4X62 - chains A and D of the 23 polymer chains in the assembly; structure by X-ray diffraction, 3.45 A resolution.

== Chain A ==
Molecule: 16S rRNA
Source organism: Thermus thermophilus HB8
Sequence (1522 nucleotides; row label = number of the first residue in the row; note: 42 numbers in that range are skipped by the numbering (no residue carries them; nothing is unmodelled there); a row labelled like 190A-190L holds insertion residues (190A, then the next letters in order); numbering starts at 0):
     0 UUUGUUGGAG AGUUUGAUCC UGGCUCAGGG UGAACGCUGG CGGCGUGCCU AAGACAUGCA
    60 AGUCGUGCGG G
    73 CCGCGGGGUU UU
    88 ACUCCG
    95 UGGUC
   101 AGCGGCGGAC GGGUGAGUAA CGCGUGGGU
  129A G
   130 ACCUACCCGG AAGAGGGGGA CAACCCGGGG AAACUCGGGC UAAUCCCCCA UGUGGACCCG
   190 C
190A-190L CCCUUGGGGUGU
   191 GUCCAAAGGG CUUU
   216 GCCCGCUUCC GGAUGGGCCC GCGUCCCAUC AGCUAGUUGG UGGGGUAAUG GCCCACCAAG
   276 GCGACGACGG GUAGCCGGUC UGAGAGGAUG GCCGGCCACA GGGGCACUGA GACACGGGCC
   336 CCACUCCUAC GGGAGGCAGC AGUUAGGAAU CUUCCGCAAU GGGCGCAAGC CUGACGGAGC
   396 GACGCCGCUU GGAGGAAGAA GCCCUUCGGG GUGUAAACUC CUGAA
   442 CCCGGGACGA AACCCCCGAC GA
   474 GGGGACUGAC GGUACCGGG
   494 GUAAUAGCGC CGGCCAACUC CGUGCCAGCA GCCGCGGUAA UACGGAGGGC GCGAGCGUUA
   554 CCCGGAUUCA CUGGGCGUAA AGGGCGUGUA GGCGGCCUGG GGCGUCCCAU GUGAAAGACC
   614 ACGGCUCAAC CGUGGGGGAG CGUGGGAUAC GCUCAGGCUA GACGGUGGGA GAGGGUGGUG
   674 GAAUUCCCGG AGUAGCGGUG AAAUGCGCAG AUACCGGGAG GAACGCCGAU GGCGAAGGCA
   734 GCCACCUGGU CCACCCGUGA CGCUGAGGCG CGAAAGCGUG GGGAGCAAAC CGGAUUAGAU
   794 ACCCGGGUAG UCCACGCCCU AAACGAUGCG CGCUAGGUCU CUGGGUCU
   848 CCUGGGGGCC GAAGCUAACG CGUUAAGCGC GCCGCCUGGG GAGUACGGCC GCAAGGCUGA
   908 AACUCAAAGG AAUUGACGGG GGCCCGCACA AGCGGUGGAG CAUGUGGUUU AAUUCGAAGX
   968 AACGCGAAGA ACCUUACCAG GCCUUGACAU GCUAGG
 1003A G
  1004 AACCCGGGUG AAAGCCUGGG GUGCCCC
1030A-1030D GCGA
  1031 GGGGAGCCCU AGCACAGGUG CUGCAUGGCC GUCGUCAGCU CGUGCCGUGA GGUGUUGGGU
  1091 UAAGUCCCGC AACGAGCGCA ACCCCCGCCG UUAGUUGCCA GCGGUUCGGC CGGGCACUCU
  1151 AACGGGACUG CCCGCGAAA
  1171 GCGGGAGGAA GGAGGGGACG ACGUCUGGUC AGCAUGGCCC UUACGGCCUG GGCGACACAC
  1231 GUGCUACAAU GCCCACUACA AAGCGAUGCC ACCCGGCAAC GGGGAGCUAA UCGCAAAAAG
  1291 GUGGGCCCAG UUCGGAUUGG GGUCUGCAAC CCGACCCCAU GAAGCCGGAA UCGCUAGUAA
  1351 UCGCGGAUCA G
 1361A C
  1362 CAUGCCGCGG UGAAUACGUU CCCGGGCCUU GUACACACXG CCXGUXACGC CAUGGGAGCG
  1422 GGCUCUACCC GAAGUCGCCG GG
  1446 AGCCUACGGG
  1459 CAGGCGCCGA GGGUAGGGCC CGUGACUGGG GCGAAGUCGU AACAAGGUAG CUGUACCGGA
  1519 AGGUGCGGCU GGAUCCACUC CUUUCU
Disordered / not traced: 0-4, 1534-1538
Differences from the reference sequence: conflict C1534 (A132811 in 55771382), A1535 (C132812 in 55771382)
Modified positions: PSU (pseudouridine-5'-monophosphate) at position 516, 7MG (7N-methyl-8-hydroguanosine-5'-monophosphate) at position 527, M2G (N2-dimethylguanosine-5'-monophosphate) at position 966, 5MC (5-methylcytidine-5'-monophosphate) at position 967, 2MG (2N-methylguanosine-5'-monophosphate) at position 1207, 5MC (5-methylcytidine-5'-monophosphate) at position 1400, 4OC (4n,o2'-methylcytidine-5'-monophosphate) at position 1402, 5MC (5-methylcytidine-5'-monophosphate) at position 1404, 5MC (5-methylcytidine-5'-monophosphate) at position 1407, UR3 (3-methyluridine-5'-monophoshate) at position 1498, MA6 (6N-dimethyladenosine-5'-monophoshate) at position 1518, MA6 (6N-dimethyladenosine-5'-monophoshate) at position 1519, PSU (pseudouridine-5'-monophosphate) at position 1540, PSU (pseudouridine-5'-monophosphate) at position 1541
Bound ions: Mg2+ site 1 near U5 (its only coordinating residue here); K+ site 1 near U14 (its only coordinating residue here); Mg2+ site 2: G15, U920; Mg2+ site 3 near G21 (its only coordinating residue here); Mg2+ site 4 near G28 (its only coordinating residue here); Mg2+ site 5 near U37 (its only coordinating residue here); Mg2+ site 6 near C48 (its only coordinating residue here); Mg2+ site 7 near A53 (its only coordinating residue here); Mg2+ site 8: G61, U62; Mg2+ site 9: G70, U98; Mg2+ site 10: U83, C1543; Mg2+ site 11 near G107 (its only coordinating residue here); 94 more Mg2+ sites not listed; 13 more K+ sites not listed
Ligand contacts:
  - paromomycin (PAR), molecule 1: G31, C47, C48, A50, A51, G52, A53, G113, U114, G115, A353, C355, A356, U358, U359, A360, G361, U365, C366
  - paromomycin (PAR), molecule 2: G567, G568, C569, G575, G821, C822, C862, U863, G874, C875
  - paromomycin (PAR), molecule 3: G610, A611, C613, A614, A622, C623, C624, G625, U626
  - paromomycin (PAR), molecule 4: G661, G662, A663, G664, A665, G666, G667, U740, G741, G742, U743
  - paromomycin (PAR), molecule 5: U669, G670, G671, U672, G673, G714, A715, A716, C717, G734, C735, C805, C806
  - paromomycin (PAR), molecule 6: 5MC_1404, G1405, U1406, 5MC_1407, A1408, C1409, G1489, C1490, G1491, A1492, A1493, G1494, U1495, C1496

== Chain D ==
Molecule: 30S ribosomal protein S4
Source organism: Thermus thermophilus (strain HB8 / ATCC 27634 / DSM 579)
UniProt: P80373 (RS4_THET8); numbering as in UniProt (aligned over 2-209)
Amino-acid sequence (208 residues; numbered 2 to 209; the number before each row is that of its first residue):
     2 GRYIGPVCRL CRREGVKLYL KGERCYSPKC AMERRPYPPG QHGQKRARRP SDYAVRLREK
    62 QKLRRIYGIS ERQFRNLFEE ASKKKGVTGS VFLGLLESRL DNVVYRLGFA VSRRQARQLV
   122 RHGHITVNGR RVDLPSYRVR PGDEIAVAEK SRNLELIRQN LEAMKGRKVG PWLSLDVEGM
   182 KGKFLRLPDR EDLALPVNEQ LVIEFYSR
UniProt features mapped onto this chain:
  - binding site (Zn(2+)): Cys9, Cys12, Cys26, Cys31
Bound ions: Zn2+: Cys9, Cys12, Cys26, Cys31; Mg2+: Lys85, Thr89

== How chain A and chain D interact ==
Residue-residue contacts - 118 pairs, chain A then chain D:
  A8(A) - Arg57(D)  base contact
  A8(A) - Glu205(D)  hydrogen bond to the base
  A8(A) - Ser208(D)  hydrogen bond to the base
  A8(A) - Arg209(D)  base contact
  A26(A) - Arg209(D)  sugar contact
  G28(A) - Arg76(D)  salt bridge to the phosphate
  C400(A) - Arg73(D)  salt bridge to the phosphate
  C401(A) - Arg73(D)  salt bridge to the phosphate
  C401(A) - Asn77(D)  hydrogen bond to the phosphate
  G402(A) - Gln74(D)  hydrogen bond to the phosphate
  G402(A) - Leu135(D)  sugar contact
  G402(A) - Ser137(D)  hydrogen bond to the phosphate
  C403(A) - Gln74(D)  hydrogen bond to the phosphate
  C403(A) - Arg122(D)  hydrogen bond to the sugar
  C403(A) - Pro136(D)  phosphate contact
  C403(A) - Ser137(D)  hydrogen bond to the phosphate
  U404(A) - Gly2(D)  base contact
  U404(A) - Arg3(D)  phosphate contact
  U404(A) - Arg118(D)  salt bridge to the phosphate
  U404(A) - Arg122(D)  phosphate contact
  U405(A) - Gly2(D)  hydrogen bond to the base
  U405(A) - Arg3(D)  salt bridge to the phosphate
  G406(A) - Ile5(D)  phosphate contact
  G406(A) - Gln119(D)  hydrogen bond to the base
  G407(A) - Ile5(D)  phosphate contact
  G407(A) - Ser113(D)  phosphate contact
  G407(A) - Arg115(D)  salt bridge to the phosphate
  G407(A) - Gln116(D)  hydrogen bond to the sugar
  G407(A) - Gln119(D)  hydrogen bond to the sugar
  A408(A) - Leu21(D)  phosphate contact
  A408(A) - Lys22(D)  phosphate contact
  A408(A) - Ser113(D)  hydrogen bond to the phosphate
  A408(A) - Gln116(D)  hydrogen bond to the sugar
  G409(A) - Lys22(D)  salt bridge to the phosphate
  G409(A) - Glu24(D)  phosphate contact
  G409(A) - Arg25(D)  phosphate contact
  G410(A) - Lys22(D)  base contact
  G410(A) - Arg25(D)  salt bridge to the phosphate
  G410(A) - Lys30(D)  salt bridge to the phosphate
  A411(A) - Arg25(D)  salt bridge to the phosphate
  A411(A) - Lys30(D)  salt bridge to the phosphate
  A412(A) - Arg35(D)  salt bridge to the phosphate
  G413(A) - Arg35(D)  hydrogen bond to the base
  G413(A) - Arg36(D)  base contact
  C419(A) - Gln42(D)  sugar contact
  G425(A) - Gln45(D)  hydrogen bond to the phosphate
  G426(A) - Arg36(D)  salt bridge to the phosphate
  G426(A) - Tyr38(D)  hydrogen bond to the phosphate
  G426(A) - Gly41(D)  hydrogen bond to the phosphate
  G426(A) - Gln42(D)  sugar contact
  G426(A) - Gln45(D)  hydrogen bond to the phosphate
  U427(A) - Arg13(D)  salt bridge to the phosphate
  U427(A) - Arg36(D)  salt bridge to the phosphate
  U427(A) - Pro40(D)  phosphate contact
  U427(A) - Gly41(D)  hydrogen bond to the phosphate
  G428(A) - Pro7(D)  phosphate contact
  G428(A) - Arg10(D)  salt bridge to the phosphate
  G428(A) - Arg13(D)  phosphate contact
  G428(A) - Arg36(D)  hydrogen bond to the sugar
  U429(A) - Arg13(D)  salt bridge to the phosphate
  U429(A) - Lys22(D)  phosphate contact
  U429(A) - Arg25(D)  sugar contact
  U429(A) - Ala32(D)  phosphate contact
  U429(A) - Arg36(D)  salt bridge to the phosphate
  A430(A) - Pro7(D)  phosphate contact
  A430(A) - Val8(D)  hydrogen bond to the phosphate
  A430(A) - Cys9(D)  hydrogen bond to the phosphate
  A430(A) - Arg10(D)  phosphate contact
  A430(A) - Lys22(D)  salt bridge to the phosphate
  C436(A) - Glu156(D)  sugar contact
  U437(A) - His123(D)  hydrogen bond to the sugar
  U437(A) - His125(D)  hydrogen bond to the phosphate
  U437(A) - Leu155(D)  phosphate contact
  G438(A) - His125(D)  salt bridge to the phosphate
  A439(A) - His123(D)  phosphate contact
  C489(A) - Arg132(D)  salt bridge to the phosphate
  G490(A) - Arg132(D)  salt bridge to the phosphate
  A496(A) - Gln119(D)  base contact
  A496(A) - His123(D)  base contact
  C508(A) - Arg209(D)  salt bridge to the phosphate
  A509(A) - Ser52(D)  hydrogen bond to the phosphate
  A509(A) - Tyr54(D)  phosphate contact
  A509(A) - Ala55(D)  sugar contact
  C511(A) - His43(D)  hydrogen bond to the base
  C511(A) - Arg49(D)  salt bridge to the phosphate
  U512(A) - Gln42(D)  hydrogen bond to the sugar
  U512(A) - His43(D)  salt bridge to the phosphate
  U512(A) - Lys46(D)  salt bridge to the phosphate
  G540(A) - Gln42(D)  hydrogen bond to the base
  G540(A) - His43(D)  base contact
  G541(A) - Gly41(D)  sugar contact
  G541(A) - Gln42(D)  hydrogen bond to the sugar
  G542(A) - Arg10(D)  salt bridge to the phosphate
  G542(A) - Arg14(D)  hydrogen bond to the phosphate
  G542(A) - Pro40(D)  sugar contact
  G542(A) - Gly41(D)  sugar contact
  C543(A) - Arg10(D)  salt bridge to the phosphate
  C543(A) - Arg14(D)  salt bridge to the phosphate
  C543(A) - Arg59(D)  phosphate contact
  G544(A) - Leu58(D)  phosphate contact
  G544(A) - Arg59(D)  salt bridge to the phosphate
  G544(A) - Gln62(D)  hydrogen bond to the phosphate
  G544(A) - Arg66(D)  salt bridge to the phosphate
  C545(A) - Lys61(D)  salt bridge to the phosphate
  C545(A) - Gln62(D)  hydrogen bond to the phosphate
  C545(A) - Arg65(D)  salt bridge to the phosphate
  C545(A) - Glu72(D)  phosphate contact
  G546(A) - Glu72(D)  hydrogen bond to the phosphate
  G546(A) - Arg73(D)  hydrogen bond to the phosphate
  A547(A) - Gly2(D)  hydrogen bond to the phosphate
  G616(A) - Arg141(D)  salt bridge to the phosphate
  U619(A) - Arg132(D)  base contact
  U619(A) - Val133(D)  base contact
  U619(A) - Asp134(D)  hydrogen bond to the base
  U619(A) - Leu135(D)  base contact
  C620(A) - Leu135(D)  base contact
  C620(A) - Ser137(D)  base contact
  C620(A) - Tyr138(D)  sugar contact
Interface residues without a listed pair, chain A (49 interface residues in all): C435, A499, A614
Interface residues without a listed pair, chain D (68 interface residues in all): Tyr4, Gly6, Gly23, Ser71, Lys85, Val112, Leu157

== Overview ==
Chain A and chain D form an interface of 49 and 68 residues respectively; the contacts include 37 hydrogen
bonds and 34 salt bridges. Polar contacts include A8(A)-Glu205(D), A8(A)-Ser208(D) and U405(A)-Gly2(D). Chain
A binds 6 copies of paromomycin.
Chain A is 16S rRNA (Thermus thermophilus HB8) and chain D is 30S ribosomal protein S4 (Thermus thermophilus
(strain HB8 / ATCC 27634 / DSM 579)); the structure, Crystal Structure of 30S ribosomal subunit from Thermus
thermophilus, was determined by X-ray diffraction (same publication as 4X64, 4X65 and 4X66).
